PDB entry 8U26 | electron microscopy, 2.50 A resolution | chains B and G of the 6 polymer chains in the assembly

# Chain B
Name: Guanine nucleotide-binding protein G(I)/G(S)/G(T) subunit beta-1
Source organism: Homo sapiens
UniProtKB: P62873 (GBB1_HUMAN); residues 2-340 here = UniProt positions 2-340
Sequence (370 residues; row label = number of the first residue in the row; numbers below 1 keep their minus sign (Met-29 is residue -29)):
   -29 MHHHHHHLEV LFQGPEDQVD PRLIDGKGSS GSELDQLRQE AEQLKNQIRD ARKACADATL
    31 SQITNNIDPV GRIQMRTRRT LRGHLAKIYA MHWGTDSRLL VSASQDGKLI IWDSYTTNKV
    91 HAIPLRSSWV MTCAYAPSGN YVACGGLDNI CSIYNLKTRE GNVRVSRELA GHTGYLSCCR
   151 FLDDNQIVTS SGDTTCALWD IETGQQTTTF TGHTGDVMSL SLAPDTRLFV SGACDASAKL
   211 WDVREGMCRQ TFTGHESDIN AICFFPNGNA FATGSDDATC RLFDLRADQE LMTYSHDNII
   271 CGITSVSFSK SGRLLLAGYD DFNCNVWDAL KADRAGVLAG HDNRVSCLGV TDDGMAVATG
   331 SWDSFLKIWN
Disordered / not traced: -29 to 13, 128-132
Construct notes: initiating methionine (-29); expression tag (-28 to 1)
Swiss-Prot annotation at these positions:
  - modified residue: Ser2 (N-acetylserine), His266 (Phosphohistidine)
  - natural variant: Leu30 (L30F: In MRD42; uncertain significance), Arg52 (R52G: In MRD42), Gly64 (G64V: In MRD42), Asp76 (D76E: In MRD42; D76G: In MRD42), Gly77 (G77S: In MRD42), Lys78 (K78R: In MRD42), Ile80 (I80N: In MRD42; I80T: In MRD42), His91 (H91R: In MRD42; uncertain significance), Ala92 (A92T: In MRD42), Pro94 (P94S: In MRD42), Leu95 (L95P: In MRD42), Arg96 (R96L: In MRD42), 5 further natural variant entries in UniProt

# Chain G
Name: Guanine nucleotide-binding protein G(I)/G(S)/G(O) subunit gamma-2
Source organism: Homo sapiens
UniProtKB: P59768 (GBG2_HUMAN); numbering as in UniProt (aligned over 1-68)
Sequence (68 residues; each row starts with the number of its first residue):
     1 MASNNTASIA QARKLVEQLK MEANIDRIKV SKAAADLMAY CEAHAKEDPL LTPVPASENP
    61 FREKKFFC
Disordered / not traced: 1-12, 51-68
Swiss-Prot annotation at these positions:
  - modified residue: Ala2 (N-acetylalanine), Cys68 (Cysteine methyl ester)
  - lipidation: Cys68 (S-geranylgeranyl cysteine)

# Chain B / chain G interface
Residue-residue contacts - 34 pairs, chain B then chain G:
  Leu14(B) - Leu19(G)  hydrophobic
  Ile18(B) - Leu19(G)  hydrophobic
  Ile18(B) - Ala23(G)  hydrophobic
  Cys25(B) - Arg27(G)
  Cys25(B) - Ile28(G)
  Cys25(B) - Val30(G)  hydrogen bond (backbone-backbone)
  Asp27(B) - Lys29(G)
  Asp27(B) - Val30(G)
  Asp27(B) - Ser31(G)
  Ala28(B) - Val30(G)
  Leu30(B) - Ala34(G)  hydrophobic
  Cys218(B) - Gln18(G)  hydrogen bond (backbone-side chain)
  Gln220(B) - Ile25(G)
  Phe235(B) - Leu37(G)  hydrophobic
  Pro236(B) - Tyr40(G)
  Arg256(B) - Arg27(G)
  Arg256(B) - Ile28(G)  hydrogen bond (backbone-backbone)
  Arg256(B) - Ala33(G)
  Arg256(B) - Asp36(G)  salt bridge
  Ala257(B) - Ile28(G)
  Asp258(B) - Ile25(G)
  Leu261(B) - Val30(G)  hydrophobic
  Ser279(B) - Asp48(G)
  Lys280(B) - Asp48(G)
  Ser281(B) - Tyr40(G)
  Ser281(B) - Cys41(G)
  Ser281(B) - His44(G)
  Ser281(B) - Asp48(G)  hydrogen bond
  Leu300(B) - Met38(G)  hydrophobic
  Leu300(B) - Cys41(G)  hydrophobic
  Gly324(B) - Pro49(G)
  Gly324(B) - Leu50(G)
  Met325(B) - Pro49(G)  hydrophobic
  Val327(B) - Leu50(G)  hydrophobic
Also at the interface, not in a pair above, chain B (30 interface residues in all): Ala26, Ile33, Thr34, Asn237, Leu252, Asp254, Gly282, Leu284, Asn340
Also at the interface, not in a pair above, chain G (24 interface residues in all): Val16, Glu22, Ala45, Glu47

# In short
The interface between chain B and chain G involves 30 residues on one side and 24 on the other; the contacts
include 4 hydrogen bonds and 1 salt bridge. Polar pairs include Arg256(B)-Asp36(G), Cys218(B)-Gln18(G) and
Ser281(B)-Asp48(G).
Here chain B is Guanine nucleotide-binding protein G(I)/G(S)/G(T) subunit beta-1 and chain G is Guanine
nucleotide-binding protein G(I)/G(S)/G(O) subunit gamma-2, both from Homo sapiens. Entry 8U26 (Gaussian
Mixture Models based single particle refinement - GPCR (Substance P bound to active human neurokinin ...) was
determined by electron microscopy (same publication as 8U28 and 8U2C).
